PDB entry 8JC8 | electron microscopy, 3.11 A resolution | chains S and T of the 30 polymer chains in the assembly

# Chain S
Name: LH1 alpha polypeptide
From: Thermochromatium tepidum
UniProt: D2Z0P2 (D2Z0P2_THETI); residues 1-57 here = UniProt positions 1-57
Chain sequence (57 residues; row label = number of the first residue in the row):
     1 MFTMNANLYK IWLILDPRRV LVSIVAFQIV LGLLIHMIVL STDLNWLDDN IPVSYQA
Not modelled in the structure: 1-4
Metal / ion sites: Ca2+: Trp46, Asp49, Ile51 (shared with 1 residue of chain R)
Ligand contacts:
  - bacteriochlorophyll a (BCL), molecule 1: Val25, Gln28, Ile29, Gly32, His36, Trp46, Leu47
  - bacteriochlorophyll a (BCL), molecule 2: Gln28, Leu31, Gly32, Ile35, His36, Val39
  - spirilloxanthin (CRT), molecule 1: Asn7, Leu8, Lys10, Ile11, Ile14
  - spirilloxanthin (CRT), molecule 2: Leu21, Ile24, Phe27, Gln28, Leu31, Leu34, Ile35, Ile38
  - spirilloxanthin (CRT), molecule 3: Ile29, Leu33, His36, Met37

# Chain T
Name: LH1 beta polypeptide
From: Thermochromatium tepidum
UniProt: D2Z0P1 (D2Z0P1_THETI); residues 0-46 here correspond to UniProt positions 1-47 (UniProt number = residue number + 1)
Chain sequence (47 residues; row label = number of the first residue in the row; numbering starts at 0):
     0 MAEQKSLTGL TDDEAKEFHA IFMQSMYAWF GLVVIAHLLA WLYRPWL
Not modelled in the structure: 0-3
Metal / ion sites: Ca2+: Trp45 (shared with 3 residues of chain U)
Ligand contacts:
  - Octadecane (8K6): Ala35, Leu38, Ala39, Leu41, Tyr42
  - bacteriochlorophyll a (BCL), molecule 1: Trp28, Leu31, Val32, Ala35, His36, Ala39
  - bacteriochlorophyll a (BCL), molecule 2: Trp28, Phe29, Val32, Val33, His36, Ala39, Trp40, Trp45, Leu46
  - spirilloxanthin (CRT): Leu9, Glu13, Glu16, Phe17, Ile20, Phe21, Ser24, Met25, Trp28, Phe29

# How chain S and chain T interact
Contacting residue pairs (26; chain S residue first):
  Tyr9(S) - Asp11(T)  hydrogen bond
  Tyr9(S) - Ala14(T)
  Tyr9(S) - Lys15(T)
  Tyr9(S) - His18(T)
  Lys10(S) - Asp11(T)  salt bridge
  Trp12(S) - Thr7(T)  hydrogen bond (backbone-side chain)
  Trp12(S) - Ala14(T)
  Trp12(S) - Phe17(T)
  Trp12(S) - His18(T)  hydrogen bond
  Trp12(S) - Phe21(T)  hydrophobic
  Leu13(S) - Leu6(T)
  Leu13(S) - Thr7(T)  hydrogen bond (backbone-side chain)
  Leu13(S) - Leu9(T)
  Leu13(S) - Thr10(T)
  Leu13(S) - Ala14(T)  hydrophobic
  Ile14(S) - Thr7(T)
  Leu15(S) - Thr7(T)
  Asp16(S) - Thr7(T)
  Pro17(S) - Phe17(T)  hydrophobic
  Leu21(S) - Phe21(T)  hydrophobic
  Ile24(S) - Phe21(T)  hydrophobic
  Gln28(S) - Trp28(T)  hydrogen bond
  Leu44(S) - Arg43(T)
  Leu44(S) - Trp45(T)  hydrophobic
  Asn45(S) - Arg43(T)  hydrogen bond (backbone-side chain)
  Asp49(S) - Arg43(T)  salt bridge
Also at the interface, not in a pair above, chain S (17 interface residues in all): Leu8, Trp46, Ile51
Also at the interface, not in a pair above, chain T (15 interface residues in all): Ser5, Pro44

# Overview
The interface between chain S and chain T involves 17 residues on one side and 15 on the other, with 6
hydrogen bonds and 2 salt bridges. Among the polar pairs are Lys10(S)-Asp11(T), Asp49(S)-Arg43(T) and
Tyr9(S)-Asp11(T).
Chain S is LH1 alpha polypeptide and chain T is LH1 beta polypeptide, both from Thermochromatium tepidum; the
structure, Cryo-EM structure of the LH1 complex from thermochromatium tepidum, was determined by electron
microscopy together with 8JC9 from the same study.
